8E3V - chains A and D of the 4 polymer chains in the assembly; structure by X-ray diffraction, 2.00 A resolution.

Chain A:
Name: Nitrogenase molybdenum-iron protein alpha chain
Source organism: Azotobacter vinelandii DJ
Notes: EC 1.18.6.1
UniProt: P07328 (NIFD_AZOVI); residues 1-492 here = UniProt positions 1-492
Sequence (492 residues; row label = number of the first residue in the row):
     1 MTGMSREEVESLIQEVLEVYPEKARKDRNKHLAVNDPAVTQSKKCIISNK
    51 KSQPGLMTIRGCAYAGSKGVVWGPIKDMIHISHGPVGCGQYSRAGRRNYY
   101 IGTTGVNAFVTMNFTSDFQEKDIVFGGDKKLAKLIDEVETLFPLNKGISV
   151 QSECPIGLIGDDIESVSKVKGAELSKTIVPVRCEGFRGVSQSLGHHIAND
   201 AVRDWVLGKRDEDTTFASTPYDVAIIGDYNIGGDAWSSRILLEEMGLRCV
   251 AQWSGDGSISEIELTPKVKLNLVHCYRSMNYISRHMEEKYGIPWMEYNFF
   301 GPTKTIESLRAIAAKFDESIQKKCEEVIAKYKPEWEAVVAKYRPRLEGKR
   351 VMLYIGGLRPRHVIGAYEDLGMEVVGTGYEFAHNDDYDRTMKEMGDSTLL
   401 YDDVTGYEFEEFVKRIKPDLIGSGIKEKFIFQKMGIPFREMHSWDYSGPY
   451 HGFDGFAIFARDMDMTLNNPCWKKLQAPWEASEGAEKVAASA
Not modelled in the structure: 1-3, 37-41, 481-492
Curated features (UniProtKB/Swiss-Prot):
  - binding site ([8Fe-7S] cluster): Cys62, Cys88, Cys154
  - binding site ([7Fe-Mo-9S-C-homocitryl] cluster): Cys275, His442
  - mutagenesis: His195 (H195Q: No nitrogenase activity)
Ion coordination: fe(8)-S(7) cluster Fe: Cys62, Cys88, Cys154 (shared with 3 residues of chain B); Fe ion near Cys275 (its only coordinating residue here)
Residues lining bound ligands:
  - fe(8)-S(7) cluster (CLF): Cys62, Tyr64, Pro85, Gly87, Cys88, Tyr91, Glu153, Cys154, Gly185
  - 3-hydroxy-3-carboxy-adipic acid (HCA): Ala65, Gly95, Arg96, Gln191, Gly424, Ile425, Lys426, Glu440, His442
  - ICS (iron-sulfur-molybdenum cluster with interstitial carbon): Val70, Arg96, His195, Tyr229, Ile231, Cys275, Arg277, Ser278, Ile355, Gly356, Gly357, Leu358, Arg359, Pro360, Phe381, Met441, His442

Chain D:
Name: Nitrogenase molybdenum-iron protein beta chain
Source organism: Azotobacter vinelandii DJ
Notes: EC 1.18.6.1
UniProt: C1DGZ8 (C1DGZ8_AZOVD); residue numbers follow UniProt; this construct covers 1-523
Sequence (523 residues; each row starts with the number of its first residue):
     1 MSQQVDKIKASYPLFLDQDYKDMLAKKRDGFEEKYPQDKIDEVFQWTTTK
    51 EYQELNFQREALTVNPAKACQPLGAVLCALGFEKTMPYVHGSQGCVAYFR
   101 SYFNRHFREPVSCVSDSMTEDAAVFGGQQNMKDGLQNCKATYKPDMIAVS
   151 TTCMAEVIGDDLNAFINNSKKEGFIPDEFPVPFAHTPAFVGSHVTGWDNM
   201 FEGIARYFTLKSMDDKVVGSNKKINIVPGFETYLGNFRVIKRMLSEMGVG
   251 YSLLSDPEEVLDTPADGQFRMYAGGTTQEEMKDAPNALNTVLLQPWHLEK
   301 TKKFVEGTWKHEVPKLNIPMGLDWTDEFLMKVSEISGQPIPASLTKERGR
   351 LVDMMTDSHTWLHGKRFALWGDPDFVMGLVKFLLELGCEPVHILCHNGNK
   401 RWKKAVDAILAASPYGKNATVYIGKDLWHLRSLVFTDKPDFMIGNSYGKF
   451 IQRDTLHKGKEFEVPLIRIGFPIFDRHHLHRSTTLGYEGAMQILTTLVNS
   501 ILERLDEETRGMQATDYNHDLVR
Not modelled in the structure: 1
Construct notes: engineered mutation Ala188 (Ser in C1DGZ8)
Ion coordination: fe(8)-S(7) cluster Fe: Cys70, Cys95, Cys153 (shared with 3 residues of chain C); Fe ion site 1: Arg108, Glu109 (shared with 2 residues of chain B); Fe ion site 2: Asp353, Asp357 (shared with 2 residues of chain B)
Residues lining bound ligands: fe(8)-S(7) cluster (CLF): Cys70, Pro72, Ser92, Gly94, Cys95, Tyr98, Phe99, Thr152, Cys153, Ala188
Reported in the primary citation:
  - mutagenesis - S188A: decreased growth
  - mutagenesis - S188A (3.9 h): unchanged growth in response to 100% Fe
  - mutagenesis - S188A: unchanged expression in response to 100% Fe
  - mutagenesis - S188A: increased expression in response to 1% Fe
  - mutagenesis - S188A (<50% of wt): decreased catalytic activity on 1% Fe
  - mutagenesis - S188A: decreased catalytic activity on oxidized

Chain A / chain D interface:
Residue-residue contacts (49; chain A residue first):
  Arg93(A) - Leu521(D)
  Ala94(A) - Leu521(D)  hydrophobic
  Arg97(A) - Asp520(D)  salt bridge
  Tyr99(A) - Tyr517(D)
  Tyr99(A) - Asn518(D)  hydrogen bond
  Tyr99(A) - Asp520(D)  hydrogen bond
  Tyr100(A) - Tyr517(D)
  Ile101(A) - Gln513(D)
  Gly102(A) - Gln513(D)
  Thr103(A) - Met512(D)
  Thr103(A) - Gln513(D)  hydrogen bond
  Thr104(A) - Met512(D)
  Asn107(A) - Gln513(D)
  Phe429(A) - Asp357(D)
  Gln432(A) - Thr356(D)  hydrogen bond
  Gln432(A) - Asp357(D)  hydrogen bond
  Lys433(A) - Asp353(D)  salt bridge
  Arg439(A) - Thr360(D)
  Tyr446(A) - Trp361(D)  hydrophobic
  Tyr446(A) - Val522(D)
  Tyr446(A) - Arg523(D)
  Met465(A) - Thr360(D)
  Met465(A) - His363(D)
  Thr466(A) - His359(D)  hydrogen bond
  Thr466(A) - Thr360(D)
  Asn469(A) - His359(D)
  Asn469(A) - His363(D)
  Pro470(A) - Leu384(D)
  Pro470(A) - Glu385(D)
  Pro470(A) - Gly387(D)
  Pro470(A) - Tyr415(D)
  Cys471(A) - Thr356(D)
  Trp472(A) - Thr356(D)
  Lys474(A) - Leu322(D)
  Lys474(A) - Asp323(D)  salt bridge
  Lys474(A) - Arg348(D)  hydrogen bond (backbone-side chain)
  Lys474(A) - Val352(D)
  Leu475(A) - Arg348(D)
  Gln476(A) - Arg348(D)
  Ala477(A) - Arg348(D)
  Pro478(A) - Asp326(D)
  Pro478(A) - Met330(D)  hydrophobic
  Pro478(A) - Arg348(D)
  Trp479(A) - Asp326(D)
  Trp479(A) - Met330(D)  hydrophobic
  Trp479(A) - Ile340(D)  hydrophobic
  Trp479(A) - Thr345(D)  hydrogen bond
  Trp479(A) - Arg348(D)
  Trp479(A) - Tyr487(D)
Also at the interface, not in a pair above, chain A (30 interface residues in all): Trp236, Asn468, Glu480
Also at the interface, not in a pair above, chain D (30 interface residues in all): Met355, Asp516

Summary:
Chain A and chain D each contribute 30 residues to their interface, with 8 hydrogen bonds and 3 salt bridges.
Polar pairs include Arg97(A)-Asp520(D), Lys433(A)-Asp353(D) and Lys474(A)-Asp323(D). Chain A binds
3-hydroxy-3-carboxy-adipic acid, compound ICS and fe(8)-S(7) cluster. From the paper: S188A of chain D reduces
growth; S188A of chain D increases expression in response to 1% Fe.
Here chain A is Nitrogenase molybdenum-iron protein alpha chain and chain D is Nitrogenase molybdenum-iron
protein beta chain, both from Azotobacter vinelandii DJ. Entry 8E3V (Cobalt-reconstituted nitrogenase MoFeP
mutant S188A from Azotobacter vinelandii after IDS oxidation) was determined by X-ray diffraction (same
publication as 8E3T and 8E3U).
